PDB entry 7KBI | X-ray diffraction, 3.05 A resolution | chains B and C of the 3 polymer chains in the assembly

Chain B:
Molecule: Ricin chain B
Source organism: Ricinus communis
Notes: EC 3.2.2.22
UniProt: P02879 (RICI_RICCO); residues 1-262 here correspond to UniProt positions 315-576 (UniProt number = residue number + 314)
Sequence (262 residues; row label = number of the first residue in the row):
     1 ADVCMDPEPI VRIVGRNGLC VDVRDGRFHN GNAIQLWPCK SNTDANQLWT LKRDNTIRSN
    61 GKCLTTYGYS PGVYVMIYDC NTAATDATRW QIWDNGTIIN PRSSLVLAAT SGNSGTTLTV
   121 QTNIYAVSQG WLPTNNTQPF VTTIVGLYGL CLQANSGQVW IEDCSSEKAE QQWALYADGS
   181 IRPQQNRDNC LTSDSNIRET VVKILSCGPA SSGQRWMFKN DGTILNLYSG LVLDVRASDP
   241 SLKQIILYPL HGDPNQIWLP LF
Not modelled in the structure: 1, 167-169, 197-198
Disulfides: Cys20-Cys39, Cys63-Cys80, Cys151-Cys164, Cys190-Cys207
Covalent attachments: N-acetylglucosamine (NAG) linked to Asn95, Asn135

Chain C:
Molecule: VHH antibody V5E1
Source organism: Vicugna pacos
Notes: antibody fragment or engineered binder
Sequence (134 residues; row label = number of the first residue in the row):
     1 QVQLAETGGG LVEPGGSLRL SCAAPEFRLQ YYTAGWFRQA PGKEREWVAC ISAGGGVTYY
    61 TGSVQGRFTI SRDNAKRTVY LQMDSLKPED TAVYSCAADL EYSQIMPSCR GSYGVRGQGT
   121 QVTVSSAHHS EDPS
Not modelled in the structure: 127-134
Disulfides: Cys22-Cys96, Cys50-Cys109

Chain B / chain C interface:
Pairs across the interface (5):
  Tyr148(B) - Glu101(C)
  Tyr148(B) - Tyr102(C)  hydrogen bond
  Tyr148(B) - Arg110(C)
  Tyr148(B) - Gly111(C)
  Ala237(B) - Arg110(C)  hydrogen bond (backbone-side chain)
Other interface residues (no listed pair), chain B (4 interface residues in all): Leu147, Ser238
Other interface residues (no listed pair), chain C (5 interface residues in all): Ser112

Summary:
Chain B and chain C form an interface of 4 and 5 residues respectively, with 2 hydrogen bonds. Among the polar
pairs are Tyr148(B)-Tyr102(C) and Ala237(B)-Arg110(C). Covalently linked N-acetylglucosamine: at Asn95(B) and
Asn135(B).
Here chain B is Ricin chain B (Ricinus communis) and chain C is VHH antibody V5E1 (Vicugna pacos). Entry 7KBI
(Ricin bound to VHH antibody V5E1) was determined by X-ray diffraction together with 7KBK, 7KC9, 7KD0, 7KD2
and 7KDM from the same study.
